PDB entry 6XTU | X-ray diffraction, 2.52 A resolution | chains A and B

[Chain A (and B)]
Molecule: Lysine export transcriptional regulatory protein LysG
From: Corynebacterium glutamicum MB001
Notes: chain B of this document is another copy of the same molecule, construct and numbering; everything in this record applies to it too
Reference sequence: P94632 (LYSG_CORGL); numbering as in UniProt (aligned over 1-290)
Sequence (310 residues; each row starts with the number of its first residue; numbers below 1 keep their minus sign (Met-19 is residue -19)):
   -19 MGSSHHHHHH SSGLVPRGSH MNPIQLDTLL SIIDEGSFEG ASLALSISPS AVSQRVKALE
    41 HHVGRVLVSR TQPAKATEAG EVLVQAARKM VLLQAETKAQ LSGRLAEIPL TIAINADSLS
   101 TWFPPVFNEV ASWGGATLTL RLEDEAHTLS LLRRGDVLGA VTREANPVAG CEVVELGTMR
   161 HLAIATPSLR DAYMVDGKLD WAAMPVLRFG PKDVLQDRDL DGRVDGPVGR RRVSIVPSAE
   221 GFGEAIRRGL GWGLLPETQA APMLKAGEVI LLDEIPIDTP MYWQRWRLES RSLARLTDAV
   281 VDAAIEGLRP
Disordered / not traced: -19 to -1, 192-196
Sequence notes: initiating methionine (-19); expression tag (-18 to 0)
Reported in the primary citation:
  - mutagenesis - A219L: abolished binding to l-lysine
  - mutagenesis - A219L: unchanged binding to l-histidine
  - mutagenesis - A219L: abolished signaling in response to l-lysine

[Interface between chain A and chain B]
Residue-residue contacts (49; chain A residue first):
  His0(A) - Gln74(B)  hydrogen bond
  Met1(A) - Leu81(B)  hydrophobic
  Glu40(A) - Leu268(B)
  His41(A) - Arg267(B)  hydrogen bond (side chain-backbone)
  His41(A) - Leu268(B)
  His41(A) - Glu269(B)  hydrogen bond (side chain-backbone)
  Gly44(A) - Ser270(B)
  Arg45(A) - Leu85(B)
  Arg45(A) - Leu90(B)
  Arg45(A) - Leu138(B)
  Arg45(A) - Leu268(B)
  Arg45(A) - Ser270(B)
  Arg45(A) - Ser272(B)  hydrogen bond
  Val46(A) - Leu138(B)  hydrophobic
  Val46(A) - Trp266(B)  hydrophobic
  Ser49(A) - Arg134(B)
  Arg50(A) - Arg133(B)
  Arg50(A) - Arg134(B)  hydrogen bond (backbone-backbone)
  Arg50(A) - Trp266(B)
  Thr51(A) - Arg134(B)
  Glu58(A) - Arg84(B)  salt bridge
  Glu58(A) - Ile88(B)
  Ala59(A) - Ile88(B)
  Val62(A) - Leu81(B)  hydrophobic
  Ala66(A) - Thr77(B)
  Lys69(A) - Leu73(B)
  Met70(A) - Met70(B)  hydrophobic
  Met70(A) - Leu73(B)
  Leu73(A) - Lys69(B)
  Leu73(A) - Met70(B)  hydrophobic
  Gln74(A) - His0(B)
  Gln74(A) - Met1(B)  hydrogen bond (side chain-backbone)
  Thr77(A) - Met1(B)
  Thr77(A) - Leu63(B)
  Thr77(A) - Ala66(B)
  Gln80(A) - Val62(B)
  Leu81(A) - Met1(B)  hydrophobic
  Leu81(A) - Val43(B)  hydrophobic
  Leu81(A) - Arg45(B)
  Leu81(A) - Ala59(B)
  Leu81(A) - Val62(B)  hydrophobic
  Leu81(A) - Leu63(B)  hydrophobic
  Ala149(A) - Gln80(B)
  Ala149(A) - Arg84(B)
  Gly150(A) - Gln80(B)  hydrogen bond (backbone-side chain)
  Arg267(A) - Glu76(B)
  Glu269(A) - Lys69(B)  hydrogen bond (backbone-side chain)
  Arg271(A) - Gln65(B)  hydrogen bond
  Arg271(A) - Lys69(B)
Interface residues without a listed pair, chain A (35 interface residues in all): Pro3, Val43, Thr57, Leu63, Val71, Glu76, Lys78, Arg133, Leu268
Interface residues without a listed pair, chain B (34 interface residues in all): Pro3, Leu72, Pro89, Gly135

[Overview]
Chain A and chain B form an interface of 35 and 34 residues respectively, with 9 hydrogen bonds and 1 salt
bridge. Polar pairs include Glu58(A)-Arg84(B), His0(A)-Gln74(B) and His41(A)-Arg267(B). The paper reports that
A219L of chain A abolishes binding to l-lysine; A219L of chain A abolishes signaling in response to l-lysine.
Both chains are Lysine export transcriptional regulatory protein LysG (Corynebacterium glutamicum MB001).
Entry 6XTU (Full-length lttr lysg from corynebacterium glutamicum) was determined by X-ray diffraction
together with 6XTV from the same study.
